PDB entry 3ZS9 | X-ray diffraction, 2.10 A resolution | chains A and D of the 4 polymer chains in the assembly

# Chain A
Molecule: Atpase GET3
Organism: Saccharomyces cerevisiae
Notes: EC 3.6.3.16
UniProtKB: Q12154 (GET3_YEAST); residues 1-354 here = UniProt positions 1-354
Sequence (354 residues; numbered 1 to 354; the number before each row is that of its first residue):
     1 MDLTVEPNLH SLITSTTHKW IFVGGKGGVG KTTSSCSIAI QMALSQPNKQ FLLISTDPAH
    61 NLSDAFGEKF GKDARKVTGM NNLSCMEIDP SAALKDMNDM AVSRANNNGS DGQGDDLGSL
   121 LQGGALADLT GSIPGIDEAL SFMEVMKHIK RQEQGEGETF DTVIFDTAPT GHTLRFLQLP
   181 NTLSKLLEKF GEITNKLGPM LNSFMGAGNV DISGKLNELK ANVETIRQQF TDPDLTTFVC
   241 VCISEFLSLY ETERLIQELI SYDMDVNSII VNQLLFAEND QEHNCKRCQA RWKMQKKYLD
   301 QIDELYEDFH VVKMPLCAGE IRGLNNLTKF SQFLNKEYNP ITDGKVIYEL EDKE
Not modelled in the structure: 1-4, 101-126, 188-211, 280-284, 353-354
Swiss-Prot annotation at these positions:
  - active site: Asp57
  - binding site (ATP): Lys26 to Thr33, Glu245, Asn272, Pro315 to Arg322
  - binding site (Zn(2+)): Cys285, Cys288
Bound ions: Mg2+: Thr32 (together with ADP, tetrafluoroaluminate); Zn2+: Cys285, Cys288 (shared with 2 residues of chain B)
Small-molecule neighbours:
  - ADP (adenosine-5'-diphosphate), molecule 1: Lys26, Gly27, Gly28, Val29, Gly30, Lys31, Thr32, Thr33, Asn61, Asn272, Gln273, Pro315, Leu316, Cys317, Gly319, Glu320, Ile321, Phe330
  - ADP, molecule 2: Lys26, Glu245, Leu247, Arg291
Reported in the primary citation:
  - mutagenesis - D57N: unchanged binding to rGet1/2

# Chain D
Molecule: Golgi to er traffic protein 2
Organism: Saccharomyces cerevisiae
Notes: fragment: cytosolic-facing n-terminal fragment, residues 1-38
UniProtKB: P40056 (GET2_YEAST); residues 501-538 here correspond to UniProt positions 1-38 (UniProt number = residue number - 500)
Sequence (38 residues; row label = number of the first residue in the row):
   501 MSELTEAEKR RLLRERRQKK FSNGGASSRL NKITGQAS
Not modelled in the structure: 501-503
Swiss-Prot annotation at these positions:
  - modified residue: Ser502 (N-acetylserine)

# Interface between chain A and chain D
Residue-residue contacts - 31 pairs, chain A then chain D:
  Val5(A) - Leu513(D)  hydrophobic
  Ser11(A) - Arg510(D)  hydrogen bond
  Pro233(A) - Arg514(D)
  Phe246(A) - Ile533(D)  hydrophobic
  Phe246(A) - Ala537(D)  hydrophobic
  Tyr250(A) - Leu530(D)  hydrophobic
  Tyr250(A) - Ile533(D)  hydrophobic
  Tyr250(A) - Thr534(D)
  Glu253(A) - Phe521(D)
  Glu253(A) - Arg529(D)  salt bridge
  Glu253(A) - Leu530(D)
  Glu253(A) - Ile533(D)
  Arg254(A) - Leu530(D)
  Ile256(A) - Phe521(D)  hydrophobic
  Gln257(A) - Phe521(D)
  Gln257(A) - Ala526(D)  hydrogen bond (side chain-backbone)
  Gln257(A) - Leu530(D)
  Ile260(A) - Phe521(D)  hydrophobic
  Asp265(A) - Arg514(D)  salt bridge
  Val266(A) - Arg517(D)  hydrogen bond (backbone-side chain)
  Asn267(A) - Arg517(D)
  Leu305(A) - Arg529(D)  hydrogen bond (backbone-side chain)
  Leu305(A) - Lys532(D)
  Leu305(A) - Ile533(D)  hydrophobic
  Tyr306(A) - Arg529(D)
  Glu307(A) - Lys520(D)  salt bridge
  Asp308(A) - Arg516(D)
  Asp308(A) - Arg517(D)  hydrogen bond (backbone-side chain)
  Asp308(A) - Lys520(D)  salt bridge
  Phe309(A) - Arg517(D)
  His310(A) - Arg510(D)  hydrogen bond
Interface residues without a listed pair, chain A (22 interface residues in all): Leu249, Gln301, Glu304
Interface residues without a listed pair, chain D (16 interface residues in all): Lys509, Gln536
From the paper, about this interface:
  - interface residues, chain A: Phe246(A), Tyr250(A), Asp265(A), Glu307(A)
  - hot spots on chain D (mutagenesis) - R517E: abolished binding to Atpase GET3 (chain A)

# Overview
22 residues of chain A face 16 of chain D across their interface, with 6 hydrogen bonds and 4 salt bridges.
Polar pairs include Glu253(A)-Arg529(D), Asp265(A)-Arg514(D) and Glu307(A)-Lys520(D). Ligands of chain A: ADP.
From the paper: R517E of chain D abolishes binding to Atpase GET3 (chain A); interface residues Phe246(A),
Tyr250(A) and Asp265(A) among others.
Here chain A is Atpase GET3 and chain D is Golgi to er traffic protein 2, both from Saccharomyces cerevisiae.
Entry 3ZS9 (S. cerevisiae Get3-ADP-AlF4- complex with a cytosolic Get2 fragment) was determined by X-ray
diffraction together with 3ZS8 from the same study.
